PDB entry 2Q7G | X-ray diffraction, 1.90 A resolution | chain A

[Chain A]
Protein: Pyrrolysyl-tRNA synthetase
From: Methanosarcina mazei
Notes: EC 6.1.1.-; fragment: C-terminal domain
Reference sequence: Q8PWY1 (PYLS_METMA); numbering as in UniProt (aligned over 185-454)
Amino-acid sequence (291 residues; each row starts with the number of its first residue):
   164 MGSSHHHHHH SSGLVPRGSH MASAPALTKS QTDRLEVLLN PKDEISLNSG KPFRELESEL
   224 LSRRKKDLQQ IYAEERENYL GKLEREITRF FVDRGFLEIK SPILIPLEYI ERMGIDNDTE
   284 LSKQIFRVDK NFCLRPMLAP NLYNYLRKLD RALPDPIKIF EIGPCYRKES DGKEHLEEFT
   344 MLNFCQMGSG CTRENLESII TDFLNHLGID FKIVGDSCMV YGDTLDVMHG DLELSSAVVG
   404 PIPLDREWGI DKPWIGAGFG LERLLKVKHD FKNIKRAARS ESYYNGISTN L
Disordered / not traced: 164-187, 208-213, 280-283, 379-385
Sequence notes: cloning artifact (164-167, 174-184); expression tag (168-173)
Ion coordination: Mg2+: Glu396, Ser399 (together with ATP)
Small-molecule neighbours:
  - ATP (adenosine-5'-triphosphate): Arg330, Glu332, Glu337, His338, Leu339, Phe342, Met344, Glu396, Leu397, Ser398, Ser399, Gly421, Phe422, Gly423, Arg426, Ile437
  - CCL (n~6~-[(cyclopentyloxy)carbonyl]-D-lysine): Met300, Ala302, Leu305, Tyr306, Leu309, Met344, Asn346, Phe347, Cys348, Ser399, Ala400, Val401, Trp417, Gly419, Ala420, Gly421
What the authors report for this chain:
  - binding site for CCL: Asn346
  - conformationally variable residues (order/disorder transition): Tyr384

[Overview]
Ligands of chain A: ATP and compound CCL. Glu396 and Ser399 form the Mg2+ site. The paper reports a binding
site for CCL at Asn346; conformational variability at Tyr384.
Chain A is Pyrrolysyl-tRNA synthetase (Methanosarcina mazei); the structure, Pyrrolysine tRNA Synthetase bound
to a pyrrolysine analogue (cyc) and ATP, was determined by X-ray diffraction (same publication as 2ZIM, 2Q7E
and 2Q7H).
